PDB entry 7Q2X | electron microscopy, 3.00 A resolution | chains B and C of the 6 polymer chains in the assembly

Chain B:
Protein: Structural maintenance of chromosomes protein 4
Organism: Saccharomyces cerevisiae S288C
UniProt: Q12267 (SMC4_YEAST); numbering as in UniProt (aligned over 1-1418)
Chain sequence (1418 residues; each row starts with the number of its first residue):
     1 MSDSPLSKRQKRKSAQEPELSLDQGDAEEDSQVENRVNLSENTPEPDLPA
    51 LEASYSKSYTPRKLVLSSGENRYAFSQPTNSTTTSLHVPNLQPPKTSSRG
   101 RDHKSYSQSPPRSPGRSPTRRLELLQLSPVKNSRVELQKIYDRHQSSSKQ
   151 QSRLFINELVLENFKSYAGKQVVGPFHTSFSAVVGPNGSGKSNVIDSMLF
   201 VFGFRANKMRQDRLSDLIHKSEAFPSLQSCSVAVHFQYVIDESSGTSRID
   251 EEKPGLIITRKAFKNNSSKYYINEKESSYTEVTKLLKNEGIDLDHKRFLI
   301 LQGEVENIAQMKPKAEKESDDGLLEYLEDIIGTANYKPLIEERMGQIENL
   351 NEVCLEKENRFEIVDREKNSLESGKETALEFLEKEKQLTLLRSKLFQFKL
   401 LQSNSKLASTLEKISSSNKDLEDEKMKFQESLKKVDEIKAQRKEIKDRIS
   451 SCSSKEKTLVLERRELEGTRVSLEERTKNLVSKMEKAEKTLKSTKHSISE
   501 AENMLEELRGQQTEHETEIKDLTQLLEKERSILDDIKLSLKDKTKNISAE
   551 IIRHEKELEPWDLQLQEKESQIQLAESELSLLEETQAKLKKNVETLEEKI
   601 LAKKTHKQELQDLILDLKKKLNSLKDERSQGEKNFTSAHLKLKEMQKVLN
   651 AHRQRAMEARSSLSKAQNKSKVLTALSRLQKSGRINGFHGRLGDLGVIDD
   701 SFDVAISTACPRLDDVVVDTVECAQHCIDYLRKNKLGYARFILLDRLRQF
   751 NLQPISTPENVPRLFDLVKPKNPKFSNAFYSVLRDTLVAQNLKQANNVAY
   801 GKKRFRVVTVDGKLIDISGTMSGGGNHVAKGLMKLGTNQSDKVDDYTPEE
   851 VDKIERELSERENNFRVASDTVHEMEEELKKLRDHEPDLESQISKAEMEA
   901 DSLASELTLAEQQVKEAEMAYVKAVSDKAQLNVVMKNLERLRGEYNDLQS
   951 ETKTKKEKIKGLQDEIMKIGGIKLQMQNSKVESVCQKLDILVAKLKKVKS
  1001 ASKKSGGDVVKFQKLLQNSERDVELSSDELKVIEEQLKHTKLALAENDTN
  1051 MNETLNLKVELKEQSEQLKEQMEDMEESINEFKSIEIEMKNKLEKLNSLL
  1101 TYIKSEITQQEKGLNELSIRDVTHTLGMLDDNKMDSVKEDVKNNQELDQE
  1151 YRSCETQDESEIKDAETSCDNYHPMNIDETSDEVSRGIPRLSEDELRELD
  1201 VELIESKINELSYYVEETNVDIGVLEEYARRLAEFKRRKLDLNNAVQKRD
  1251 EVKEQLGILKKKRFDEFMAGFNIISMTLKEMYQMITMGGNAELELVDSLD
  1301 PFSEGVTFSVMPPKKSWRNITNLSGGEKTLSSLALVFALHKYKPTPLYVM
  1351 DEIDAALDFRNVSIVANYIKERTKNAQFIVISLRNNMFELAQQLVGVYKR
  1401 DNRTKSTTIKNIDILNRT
Not modelled in the structure: 1-125, 145-150, 351-1245, 1415-1418
Ion coordination: Mg2+: Ser192, Gln302 (together with ADP)
Ligand contacts:
  - ADP (adenosine-5'-diphosphate), molecule 1: Lys165, Ser166, Pro186, Asn187, Gly188, Ser189, Gly190, Lys191, Ser192, Asn193, Arg210, Gln211, Asp216, Leu217, Ile218, His219, Lys220
  - ADP, molecule 2: Lys1315, Arg1318, Asn1322, Ser1324, Gly1325, Glu1327
  - beryllium trifluoride (BEF), molecule 1: Asn187, Gly188, Lys191, Ser192, Gln302, Glu1352, Leu1383
  - beryllium trifluoride (BEF), molecule 2: Ser1324, Gly1325, Gly1326, Ala1356
UniProt features mapped onto this chain:
  - binding site (ATP): Gly185 to Ser192
  - modified residue: Ser2 (N-acetylserine), Thr43 (Phosphothreonine), Ser113 (Phosphoserine)

Chain C:
Protein: Condensin complex subunit 2
Organism: Saccharomyces cerevisiae S288C
UniProt: P38170 (CND2_YEAST); numbering as in UniProt (aligned over 1-754)
Chain sequence (754 residues; row label = number of the first residue in the row):
     1 MTTQLRYENNDDDERVEYNLFTNRSTMMANFEEWIKMATDNKINSRNSWN
    51 FALIDYFYDLDVLKDGENNINFQKASATLDGCIKIYSSRVDSVTTETGKL
   101 LSGLAQRKTNGASNGDDSNGGNGEGLGGDSDEANIEIDPLTGMPISNDPD
   151 VNNTRRRVYNRVLETTLVEFETIKMKELDQELIIDPLFKKALVDFDEGGA
   201 KSLLLNTLNIDNTARVIFDASIKDTQNVGQGKLQRKEEELIERDSLVDDE
   251 NEPSQSLISTRNDSTVNDSVISAPSMEDEILSLGMDFIKFDQIAVCEISG
   301 SIEQLRNVVEDINQAKDFIENVNNRFDNFLTEEELQAAVPDNAEDDSDGF
   351 DMGMQQELCYPDENHDNTSHDEQDDDNVNSTTGSIFEKDLMAYFDENLNR
   401 NWRGREHWKVRNFKKANLVNKESDLLEETRTTIGDTTDKNTTDDKSMDTK
   451 KKHKQKKVLEIDFFKTDDSFEDKVFASKGRTKIDMPIKNRKNDTHYLLPD
   501 DFHFSTDRITRLFIKPGQKMSLFSHRKHTRGDVSSGLFEKSTVSANHSNN
   551 DIPTIADEHFWADNYERKEQEEKEKEQSKEVGDVVGGALDNPFEDDMDGV
   601 DFNQAFEGTDDNEEASVKLDLQDDEDHKFPIRENKVTYSRVSKKVDVRRL
   651 KKNVWRSINNLIQEHDSRKNREQSSNDSETHTEDESTKELKFSDIIQGIS
   701 KMYSDDTLKDISTSFCFICLLHLANEHGLQITHTENYNDLIVNYEDLATT
   751 QAAS
Not modelled in the structure: 1-21, 107-162, 177-183, 224-274, 324-634, 670-685, 748-754
UniProt features mapped onto this chain:
  - modified residue (Phosphoserine): Ser245, Ser548

Interface between chain B and chain C:
Pairs across the interface (49; chain B residue first):
  Pro175(B) with Tyr737(C)
  Val184(B) with Leu721(C)
  Gly185(B) with Leu721(C)
  Pro186(B) with His722(C); Asn725(C)
  Ser189(B) with Asn725(C), hydrogen bond
  Met1284(B) with Val636(C), hydrophobic
  Phe1359(B) with Ser639(C); Arg640(C); Val641(C); Ser642(C)
  Arg1360(B) with Tyr638(C)
  Ser1363(B) with Tyr638(C); Ser639(C), hydrogen bond (side chain-backbone)
  Ile1364(B) with Val636(C); Tyr638(C), hydrophobic
  Asn1367(B) with Val636(C); Thr637(C)
  Arg1372(B) with Val636(C)
  Asn1385(B) with Val645(C); Phe715(C)
  Asn1386(B) with Ser639(C)
  Phe1388(B) with Ser714(C), hydrogen bond (backbone-side chain); Phe715(C), hydrophobic; Ile718(C), hydrophobic
  Glu1389(B) with Lys643(C), salt bridge; Phe715(C)
  Leu1394(B) with Ser714(C); Phe717(C), hydrophobic
  Gly1396(B) with Leu721(C)
  Val1397(B) with Leu721(C)
  Tyr1398(B) with Leu721(C); Ala724(C), hydrophobic; Ile731(C), hydrogen bond (side chain-backbone)
  Lys1399(B) with Asn725(C), hydrogen bond (backbone-side chain)
  Arg1400(B) with Ala724(C); His727(C); Gly728(C); Leu729(C)
  Thr1407(B) with Ile731(C), hydrogen bond (side chain-backbone); Leu740(C)
  Thr1408(B) with Leu740(C)
  Ile1409(B) with Phe717(C), hydrophobic; Leu740(C), hydrophobic
  Lys1410(B) with Tyr737(C); Asn738(C)
  Ile1412(B) with Thr713(C); Asn738(C)
  Ile1414(B) with Ile696(C)
Also at the interface, not in a pair above, chain B (32 interface residues in all): Met1287, Tyr1368, Glu1371, Asn1411
Also at the interface, not in a pair above, chain C (33 interface residues in all): Phe692, Ser693, Asp710, Ser712, Gln730, Thr732, His733

Summary:
The interface between chain B and chain C involves 32 residues on one side and 33 on the other, with 6
hydrogen bonds and 1 salt bridge. Polar pairs include Glu1389(B)-Lys643(C), Ser189(B)-Asn725(C) and
Ser1363(B)-Ser639(C). Ligands of chain B: ADP and beryllium trifluoride.
Here chain B is Structural maintenance of chromosomes protein 4 and chain C is Condensin complex subunit 2,
both from Saccharomyces cerevisiae S288C. Entry 7Q2X (Cryo-EM structure of clamped S.cerevisiae condensin-DNA
complex (Form I)) was determined by electron microscopy together with 7Q2Z and 7Q2Y from the same study.
